PDB entry 1OCW | X-ray diffraction, 2.00 A resolution | chains H and L

[Chain H]
Molecule: Immunoglobulin E
From: Mus musculus
Notes: fragment: fv region, residues 1-121
Chain sequence (121 residues; numbered 1 to 121; the number before each row is that of its first residue):
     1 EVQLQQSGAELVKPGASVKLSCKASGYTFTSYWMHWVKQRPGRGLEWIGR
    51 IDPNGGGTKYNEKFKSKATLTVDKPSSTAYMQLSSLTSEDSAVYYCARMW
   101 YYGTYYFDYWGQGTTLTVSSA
Not modelled in the structure: 121
Cystine bridges: C22-C96

[Chain L]
Molecule: Immunoglobulin E
From: Mus musculus
Notes: fragment: fv region, residues 1-120
Chain sequence (120 residues; numbered 1 to 120; the number before each row is that of its first residue):
     1 QAVVTQESALTTSPGETVTLTCRSSTGAVTTSNYANWVQEKPDHLFTGLI
    51 GGTNNRAPGVPARFSGSLIGNKAALTITGAQTEDEAIYFCALWYSNHLVF
   101 GGGTKLTVLEQPKSSPSVTL
Not modelled in the structure: 111-120
Cystine bridges: C22-C90

[Interface between chain H and chain L]
Pairs across the interface - 27 pairs, chain H then chain L:
  H35(H) - L98(L)
  Q39(H) - H44(L)  hydrogen bond
  L45(H) - F46(L)  hydrophobic
  L45(H) - F89(L)  hydrophobic
  L45(H) - F100(L)
  W47(H) - L98(L)  hydrogen bond (side chain-backbone)
  W47(H) - V99(L)  hydrophobic
  W47(H) - F100(L)  hydrophobic
  K59(H) - N96(L)
  Y60(H) - H97(L)
  V93(H) - H44(L)
  Y95(H) - E40(L)
  Y95(H) - H44(L)  hydrogen bond
  Y95(H) - F46(L)  hydrophobic
  Y101(H) - N36(L)
  Y101(H) - L98(L)
  Y106(H) - P58(L)  hydrophobic
  F107(H) - A57(L)  hydrophobic
  F107(H) - P58(L)
  D108(H) - G48(L)  hydrogen bond (backbone-backbone)
  W110(H) - V38(L)  hydrophobic
  W110(H) - F46(L)  hydrogen bond (backbone-backbone)
  W110(H) - T47(L)
  W110(H) - G48(L)
  G111(H) - H44(L)
  Q112(H) - D43(L)
  Q112(H) - H44(L)
Other interface residues (no listed pair), chain H (22 interface residues in all): V37, R43, G44, R50, E62, W100, Y109
Other interface residues (no listed pair), chain L (22 interface residues in all): Q1, L45, R56, W93, G101, G102

[Summary]
The chain H/chain L interface involves 22 residues from each chain; the contacts include 5 hydrogen bonds.
Polar pairs include Q39(H)-H44(L), W47(H)-L98(L) and Y95(H)-H44(L).
Here chain H is Immunoglobulin E and chain L is Immunoglobulin E, both from Mus musculus. Entry 1OCW (Free
conformation Ab2 of the IgE SPE-7) was determined by X-ray diffraction (same publication as 1OAQ, 1OAR, 1OAU,
1OAX, 1OAY and 1OAZ).
